Entry 7WN4 (electron microscopy, 3.40 A resolution); this record covers chains F and H of the 4 polymer chains in the assembly.

# Chain F (and H)
Name: von Willebrand factor
Source organism: Homo sapiens
Notes: fragment: D'D3 domain; chain H of this document is another copy of the same molecule, construct and numbering; everything in this record applies to it too
Reference sequence: P04275 (VWF_HUMAN); residue numbers follow UniProt; this construct covers 764-1241
Chain sequence (490 residues; row label = number of the first residue in the row):
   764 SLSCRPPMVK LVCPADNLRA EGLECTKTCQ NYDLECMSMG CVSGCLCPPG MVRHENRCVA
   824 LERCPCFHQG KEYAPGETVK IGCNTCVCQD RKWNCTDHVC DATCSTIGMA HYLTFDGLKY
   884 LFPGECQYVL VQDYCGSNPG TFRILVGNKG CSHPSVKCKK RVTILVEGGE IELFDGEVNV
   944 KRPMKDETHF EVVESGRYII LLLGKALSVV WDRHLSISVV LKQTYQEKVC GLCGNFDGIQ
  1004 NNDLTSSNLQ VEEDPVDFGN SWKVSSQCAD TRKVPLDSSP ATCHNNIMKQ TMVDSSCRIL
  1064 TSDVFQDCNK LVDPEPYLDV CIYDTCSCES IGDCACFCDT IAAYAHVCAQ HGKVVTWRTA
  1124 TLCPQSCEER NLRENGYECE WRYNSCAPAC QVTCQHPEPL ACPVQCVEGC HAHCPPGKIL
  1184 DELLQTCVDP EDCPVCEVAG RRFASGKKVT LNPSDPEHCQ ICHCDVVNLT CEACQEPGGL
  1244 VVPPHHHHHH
Disordered / not traced: 764-766, 1242-1253
Differences from the reference sequence: expression tag (1242-1253)
Disulfide bonds: Cys-767/Cys-808, Cys-776/Cys-804, Cys-788/Cys-799, Cys-792/Cys-827, Cys-810/Cys-821, Cys-829/Cys-851, Cys-846/Cys-863, Cys-849/Cys-858, Cys-867/Cys-996, Cys-889/Cys-1031, Cys-898/Cys-993, Cys-914/Cys-921, Cys-1046/Cys-1089, Cys-1060/Cys-1084, Cys-1071/Cys-1111, Cys-1091/Cys-1099, Cys-1101/Cys-1126, Cys-1130/Cys-1173, Cys-1149/Cys-1169, Cys-1153/Cys-1165, Cys-1157/Cys-1196, Cys-1177/Cys-1190, Cys-1199/Cys-1227, Cys-1222/Cys-1237, Cys-1225/Cys-1234
Glycans and other covalent adducts: N-acetylglucosamine (NAG) linked to Asn-857, Asn-1147
Metal / ion sites: Ca2+: Asp-879, Asn-998, Asp-1000, Ile-1002, Asn-1005, Asp-1006
Swiss-Prot annotation at these positions:
  - region: Ser-764 to Glu-787 (Amino-terminal), Arg-826 to Asp-853 (CX)
  - glycosylation (N-linked (GlcNAc...) asparagine): Asn-857, Asn-1147, Asn-1231
What the authors report for this chain:
  - self-association interface (contacts with another copy of this molecule); pairs are residue here / residue on that copy: Cys-1097/Cys-1097 (disulfide), Cys-1142/Cys-1142 (disulfide)

# Chain F / chain H interface
Disulfides between the chains: Cys-1097(F)/Cys-1097(H), Cys-1142(F)/Cys-1142(H)
Pairs across the interface - 38 pairs, chain F then chain H:
  Val-919(F) / Met-1055(H)  hydrophobic
  Lys-920(F) / Met-1055(H)
  Asn-1049(F) / Glu-1092(H)  hydrogen bond
  Met-1051(F) / Lys-920(H)
  Lys-1052(F) / Glu-1092(H)
  Met-1055(F) / Val-919(H)  hydrophobic
  Ser-1059(F) / Ile-1094(H)
  Thr-1088(F) / Ile-1094(H)
  Glu-1092(F) / Asn-1049(H)  hydrogen bond
  Ser-1093(F) / Ser-1093(H)  hydrogen bond (backbone-side chain)
  Ile-1094(F) / Val-1056(H)  hydrophobic
  Ile-1094(F) / Ser-1059(H)
  Ile-1094(F) / Thr-1088(H)
  Ile-1094(F) / Cys-1097(H)
  Ile-1094(F) / Phe-1100(H)
  Gly-1095(F) / Cys-1097(H)
  Gly-1095(F) / Phe-1100(H)
  Asp-1096(F) / Cys-1097(H)
  Asp-1096(F) / Thr-1124(H)
  Cys-1097(F) / Ile-1094(H)
  Cys-1097(F) / Asp-1096(H)
  Cys-1097(F) / Cys-1097(H)  disulfide
  Phe-1100(F) / Ile-1094(H)
  Phe-1100(F) / Gly-1095(H)
  Ala-1123(F) / Glu-1132(H)
  Pro-1127(F) / Gln-1128(H)
  Pro-1127(F) / Ser-1129(H)
  Ser-1129(F) / Pro-1127(H)
  Ser-1129(F) / Ser-1129(H)
  Cys-1130(F) / Glu-1131(H)
  Glu-1131(F) / Cys-1130(H)
  Glu-1131(F) / Glu-1131(H)
  Glu-1131(F) / Arg-1145(H)
  Tyr-1140(F) / Cys-1142(H)  hydrophobic
  Tyr-1140(F) / Arg-1145(H)
  Cys-1142(F) / Tyr-1140(H)  hydrophobic
  Cys-1142(F) / Cys-1142(H)  disulfide
  Arg-1145(F) / Tyr-1140(H)
Interface residues without a listed pair, chain F (30 interface residues in all): Val-1056, Thr-1122, Thr-1124, Leu-1125, Cys-1126, Gln-1128, Glu-1132
Interface residues without a listed pair, chain H (29 interface residues in all): Lys-1052, Ala-1123, Leu-1125, Trp-1144, Tyr-1146

# Summary
The interface between chain F and chain H involves 30 residues on one side and 29 on the other; the contacts
include 2 disulfide bonds and 3 hydrogen bonds. Polar contacts include Asn-1049(F)/Glu-1092(H) and
Ser-1093(F)/Ser-1093(H). N-acetylglucosamine is covalently linked to Asn-857(F) and Asn-1147(F). From the
paper: a self-association interface involving Cys-1097(F) and Cys-1142(F).
Both chains are von Willebrand factor (Homo sapiens). Entry 7WN4 (Cryo-EM structure of VWF D'D3 dimer (wild
type) complexed with D1D2 at 3.4 angstron resolution (1 ...) was determined by electron microscopy (same
publication as 7WN3 and 7WN6).
